Entry 8VUE (electron microscopy, 3.59 A resolution); this record covers chains A and D of the 12 polymer chains in the assembly.

# Chain A
Molecule: Hemagglutinin HA1 chain
From: Influenza A virus
UniProt: A0A0E3TW62 (A0A0E3TW62_9INFA); residues 5-329 here correspond to UniProt positions 1-325 (UniProt number = residue number - 4)
Sequence (326 residues; each row starts with the number of its first residue):
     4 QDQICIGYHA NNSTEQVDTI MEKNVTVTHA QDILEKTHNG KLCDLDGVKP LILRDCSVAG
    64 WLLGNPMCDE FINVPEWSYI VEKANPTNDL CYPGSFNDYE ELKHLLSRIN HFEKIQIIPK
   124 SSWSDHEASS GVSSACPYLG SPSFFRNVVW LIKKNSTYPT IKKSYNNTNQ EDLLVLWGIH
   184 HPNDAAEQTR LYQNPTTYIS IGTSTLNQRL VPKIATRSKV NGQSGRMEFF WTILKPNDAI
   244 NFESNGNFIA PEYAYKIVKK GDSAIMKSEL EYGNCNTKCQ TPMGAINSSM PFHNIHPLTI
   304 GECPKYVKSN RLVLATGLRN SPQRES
Disordered / not traced: 325-329
Disulfide bonds: Cys46-Cys278, Cys59-Cys71, Cys94-Cys139, Cys282-Cys306
Covalently attached groups: N-acetylglucosamine (NAG) linked to Asn169
Sequence notes: expression tag (4)

# Chain D
Molecule: Hemagglutinin HA2 chain
From: Influenza A virus
UniProt: A7Y8E2 (A7Y8E2_9INFA); residues 330-498 here correspond to UniProt positions 342-510 (UniProt number = residue number + 12)
Sequence (169 residues; each row starts with the number of its first residue):
   330 RRKKRGLFGA IAGFIEGGWQ GMVDGWYGYH HSNEQGSGYA ADKESTQKAI DGVTNKVNSI
   390 IDKMNTQFEA VGREFNNLER RIENLNKKME DGFLDVWTYN AELLVLMENE RTLDFHDSNV
   450 KNLYDKVRLQ LRDNAKELGN GCFEFYHKCD NECMESIRNG TYNYPQYSE
Disordered / not traced: 330-334
Disulfide bonds: Cys478-Cys482

# How chain A and chain D interact
Contacting residue pairs - 9 pairs, chain A then chain D:
  Asp101(A) - Leu407(D)
  Glu103(A) - Arg410(D)
  Glu104(A) - Leu407(D)
  Glu104(A) - Glu408(D)
  Glu104(A) - Arg409(D)  hydrogen bond (side chain-backbone)
  Glu104(A) - Arg410(D)  salt bridge
  His107(A) - Arg409(D)
  His107(A) - Arg410(D)
  Arg111(A) - Asn413(D)
Also at the interface, not in a pair above, chain A (6 interface residues in all): Trp234

# Summary
6 residues of chain A face 5 of chain D across their interface; the contacts include 1 hydrogen bond and 1
salt bridge. Polar contacts include Glu104(A)-Arg410(D) and Glu104(A)-Arg409(D).
Here chain A is Hemagglutinin HA1 chain and chain D is Hemagglutinin HA2 chain, both from Influenza A virus.
Entry 8VUE (L5A7 Fab bound to Indonesia2005 Hemagglutinin) was determined by electron microscopy, deposited
together with 8VVB.
